PDB entry 4XJN | X-ray diffraction, 3.11 A resolution | chains D and N of the 14 polymer chains in the assembly

== Chain D ==
Name: Nucleocapsid
Source organism: Parainfluenza virus 5
UniProtKB: W5QKM4 (W5QKM4_9PARA); residue numbers follow UniProt; this construct covers 1-509
Chain sequence (525 residues; row label = number of the first residue in the row; numbers below 1 keep their minus sign (His-15 is residue -15)):
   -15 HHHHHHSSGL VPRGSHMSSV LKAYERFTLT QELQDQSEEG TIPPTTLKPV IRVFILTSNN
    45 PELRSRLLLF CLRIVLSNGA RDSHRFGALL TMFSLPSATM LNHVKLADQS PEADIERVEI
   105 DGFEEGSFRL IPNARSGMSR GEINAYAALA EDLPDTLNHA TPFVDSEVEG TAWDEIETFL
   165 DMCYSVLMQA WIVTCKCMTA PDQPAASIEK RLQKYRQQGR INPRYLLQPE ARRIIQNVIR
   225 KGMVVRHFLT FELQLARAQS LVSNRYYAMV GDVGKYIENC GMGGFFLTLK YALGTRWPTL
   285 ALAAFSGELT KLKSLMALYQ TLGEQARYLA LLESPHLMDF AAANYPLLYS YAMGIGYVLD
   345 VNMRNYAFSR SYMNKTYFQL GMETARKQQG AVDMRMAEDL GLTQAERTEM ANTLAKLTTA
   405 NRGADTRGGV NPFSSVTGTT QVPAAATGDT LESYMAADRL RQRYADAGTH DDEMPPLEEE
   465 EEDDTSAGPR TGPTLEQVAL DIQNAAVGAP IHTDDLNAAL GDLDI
Disordered / not traced: -15 to 2, 183-186, 402-509
Construct notes: expression tag (-15 to 0)
Cystine bridges: Cys179-Cys264
Metal / ion sites: lead (II) ion near Glu390 (its only coordinating residue here)
Reported in the primary citation:
  - binding site for the 78-nt RNA strand (chain N): Lys194, Arg195, Gln202, Tyr260, Met266, Gly267, Tyr350, Ala351, Arg354, Ser355

== Chain N ==
Molecule: 78-nt RNA strand
Source organism: Escherichia coli
Sequence (78 nucleotides; each row starts with the number of its first residue):
     1 UUUUUUUUUU UUUUUUUUUU UUUUUUUUUU UUUUUUUUUU UUUUUUUUUU UUUUUUUUUU
    61 UUUUUUUUUU UUUUUUUU
Metal / ion sites: lead (II) ion site 1 near U5 (its only coordinating residue here); lead (II) ion site 2 near U53 (its only coordinating residue here)

== How chain D and chain N interact ==
Contacting residue pairs (33):
  Cys181(D) - U71(N)  hydrogen bond to the base
  Cys181(D) - U72(N)  hydrogen bond to the sugar
  Ala190(D) - U74(N)  phosphate contact
  Ser191(D) - U73(N)  phosphate contact
  Ser191(D) - U74(N)  hydrogen bond to the phosphate
  Lys194(D) - U74(N)  salt bridge to the phosphate
  Lys194(D) - U75(N)  salt bridge to the phosphate
  Arg195(D) - U75(N)  salt bridge to the phosphate
  Arg195(D) - U76(N)  salt bridge to the phosphate
  Lys198(D) - U76(N)  hydrogen bond to the sugar
  Gln201(D) - U76(N)  base contact
  Gln202(D) - U76(N)  hydrogen bond to the base
  Tyr260(D) - U75(N)  base contact
  Tyr260(D) - U76(N)  hydrogen bond to the phosphate
  Gly265(D) - U71(N)  phosphate contact
  Gly265(D) - U72(N)  phosphate contact
  Met266(D) - U72(N)  hydrogen bond to the phosphate
  Gly267(D) - U72(N)  hydrogen bond to the phosphate
  Leu271(D) - U73(N)  base contact
  Ala325(D) - U69(N)  sugar contact
  Ala327(D) - U69(N)  sugar contact
  Asp344(D) - U73(N)  base contact
  Asn346(D) - U73(N)  hydrogen bond to the sugar
  Asn346(D) - U74(N)  sugar contact
  Met347(D) - U73(N)  base contact
  Asn349(D) - U73(N)  sugar contact
  Tyr350(D) - U72(N)  hydrogen bond to the phosphate
  Tyr350(D) - U73(N)  sugar contact
  Ala351(D) - U72(N)  hydrogen bond to the sugar
  Arg354(D) - U71(N)  salt bridge to the phosphate
  Arg354(D) - U72(N)  salt bridge to the phosphate
  Ser355(D) - U68(N)  phosphate contact
  Tyr356(D) - U68(N)  sugar contact
Interface residues without a listed pair, chain D (28 interface residues in all): Arg224, Gly268, Leu321, Met322
Interface residues without a listed pair, chain N (9 interface residues in all): U70

== Overview ==
28 residues of chain D face 9 of chain N across their interface, with 11 hydrogen bonds and 6 salt bridges.
Among the polar pairs are Cys181(D)-U71(N), Gln202(D)-U76(N) and Cys181(D)-U72(N). The paper reports a binding
site for the 78-nt RNA strand (chain N) at Lys194(D), Arg195(D) and Gln202(D) among others.
Here chain D is Nucleocapsid (Parainfluenza virus 5) and chain N is a 78-nt RNA strand (Escherichia coli).
Entry 4XJN (Structure of the parainfluenza virus 5 nucleocapsid-RNA complex: an insight into paramyxovirus
polymerase activity) was determined by X-ray diffraction.
